2IWD - chain A; structure by X-ray diffraction, 2.40 A resolution.

== Chain A ==
Molecule: Methicillin resistance mecR1 protein
From: Staphylococcus aureus
Notes: fragment: extracellular penicillin-sensor domain, residues 340-585
UniProt: P0A0B0 (MECR_STAAN); residues 340-585 here = UniProt positions 340-585
Amino-acid sequence (246 residues; each row starts with the number of its first residue):
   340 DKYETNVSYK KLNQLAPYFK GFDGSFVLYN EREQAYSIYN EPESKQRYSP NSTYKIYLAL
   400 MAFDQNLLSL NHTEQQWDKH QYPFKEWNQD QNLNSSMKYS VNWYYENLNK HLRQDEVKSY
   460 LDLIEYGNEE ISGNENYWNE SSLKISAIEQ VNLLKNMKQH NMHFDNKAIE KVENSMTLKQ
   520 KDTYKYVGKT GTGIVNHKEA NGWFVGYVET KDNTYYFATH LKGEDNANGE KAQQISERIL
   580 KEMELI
Glycans and other covalent adducts: Oxacillin, bound form (1S6) linked to S391
Residues lining bound ligands: Oxacillin, bound form (1S6; (2R,4S)-5,5-dimethyl-2-[(1R)-1-{[(5-methyl-3-phenyl-1,2-oxazol-4-yl)carbonyl]amino}-2-oxoethyl]-1,3-thiazolidine-4-carb oxylic acid): N390, K394, F423, W426, S439, N441, N478, E479, K528, T529, G530, T531, G532, I533, E538, G568

== Summary ==
Oxacillin, bound form is covalently linked to S391.
Chain A is Methicillin resistance mecR1 protein (Staphylococcus aureus); the structure, Oxacilloyl-acylated
MecR1 extracellular antibiotic-sensor domain, was determined by X-ray diffraction together with 2IWB and 2IWC
from the same study.
